PDB entry 3OTT | X-ray diffraction, 2.30 A resolution | chains A and B

== Chain A (and B) ==
Protein: Two-component system sensor histidine kinase
Organism: Bacteroides thetaiotaomicron
Notes: chain B of this document is another copy of the same molecule, construct and numbering; everything in this record applies to it too
UniProt: Q89YQ8 (Q89YQ8_BACTN); residues 30-777 here = UniProt positions 30-777
Sequence (758 residues; each row starts with the number of its first residue):
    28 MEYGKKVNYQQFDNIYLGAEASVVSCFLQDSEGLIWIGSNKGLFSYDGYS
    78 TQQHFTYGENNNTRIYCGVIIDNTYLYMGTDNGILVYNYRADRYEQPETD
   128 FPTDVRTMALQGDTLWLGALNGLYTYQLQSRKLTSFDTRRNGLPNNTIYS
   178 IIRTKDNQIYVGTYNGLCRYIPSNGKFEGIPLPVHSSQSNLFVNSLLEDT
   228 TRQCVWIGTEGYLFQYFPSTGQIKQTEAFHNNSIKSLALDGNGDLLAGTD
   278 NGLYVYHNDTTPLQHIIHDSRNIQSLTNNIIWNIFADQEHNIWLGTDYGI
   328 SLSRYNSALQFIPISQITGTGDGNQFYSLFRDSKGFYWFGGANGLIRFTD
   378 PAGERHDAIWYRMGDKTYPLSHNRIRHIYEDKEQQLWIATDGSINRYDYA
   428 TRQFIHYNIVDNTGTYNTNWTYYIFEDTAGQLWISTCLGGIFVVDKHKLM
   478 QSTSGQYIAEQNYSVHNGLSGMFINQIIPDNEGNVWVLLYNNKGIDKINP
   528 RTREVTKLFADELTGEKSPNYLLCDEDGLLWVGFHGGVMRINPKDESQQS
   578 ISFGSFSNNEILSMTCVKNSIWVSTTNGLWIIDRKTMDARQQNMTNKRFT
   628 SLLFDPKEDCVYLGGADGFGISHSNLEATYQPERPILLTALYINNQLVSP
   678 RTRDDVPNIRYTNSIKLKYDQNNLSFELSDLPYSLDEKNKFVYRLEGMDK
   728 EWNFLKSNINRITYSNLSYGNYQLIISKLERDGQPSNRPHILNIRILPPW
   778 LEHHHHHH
Not modelled in the structure: 28-35, 335, 441-442, 571-572, 583-585, 620-621, 652-654 (chain B: 28-34, 215, 335, 621, 654, 778-785)
Construct notes: expression tag (28-29, 778-785)
Residues lining bound ligands: hexatantalum dodecabromide (TBR): Gln56, Ser58, Glu59, Gly60, Gln315, Glu316, Gln337, Gln343, Glu381, Pro659, Glu660, Arg661, Pro662

== Chain A / chain B interface ==
Pairs across the interface (68):
  Asp99(A) with His399(B); Asn400(B), hydrogen bond (backbone-side chain); Arg401(B), salt bridge
  Asn100(A) with Met390(B), hydrogen bond (side chain-backbone); Asn400(B)
  Tyr102(A) with His399(B), hydrogen bond
  Arg117(A) with Met390(B), hydrogen bond
  Gln123(A) with Trp447(B)
  Glu125(A) with Leu465(B); Phe500(B)
  Asp140(A) with Gln352(B); Tyr354(B), hydrogen bond; Ala369(B); Arg401(B), salt bridge
  Gln154(A) with Tyr354(B), hydrogen bond
  Leu155(A) with Arg401(B)
  Gln156(A) with Tyr354(B); Arg401(B), hydrogen bond; Ile402(B), hydrogen bond (side chain-backbone); Arg403(B), hydrogen bond (backbone-side chain)
  Ser157(A) with Tyr517(B)
  Arg158(A) with Trp447(B); Tyr449(B), hydrogen bond; Cys464(B), hydrogen bond
  Lys159(A) with Glu587(B)
  Arg229(A) with Ser246(B)
  Gln230(A) with Gln230(B); Ser246(B)
  Phe244(A) with Ser246(B); Thr247(B)
  Ser246(A) with Arg229(B); Gln230(B); Phe244(B); Ser246(B)
  Thr247(A) with Phe244(B); Gln249(B), hydrogen bond
  Gln249(A) with Thr247(B); Gln249(B)
  Thr347(A) with Gly346(B), hydrogen bond (backbone-backbone)
  Tyr354(A) with Asp140(B), hydrogen bond; Gln154(B), hydrogen bond; Gln156(B)
  Ala369(A) with Asp140(B)
  Glu381(A) with Lys393(B)
  Met390(A) with Asn100(B); Arg117(B)
  Lys393(A) with Glu381(B)
  His399(A) with Asp99(B); Tyr102(B), hydrogen bond
  Asn400(A) with Asp99(B), hydrogen bond (side chain-backbone); Asn100(B)
  Arg401(A) with Asp99(B), salt bridge; Asp140(B), salt bridge; Leu155(B); Gln156(B), hydrogen bond
  Ile402(A) with Gln156(B), hydrogen bond (backbone-side chain)
  Arg403(A) with Gln156(B), hydrogen bond (side chain-backbone); Arg158(B)
  Asp418(A) with Arg158(B), salt bridge
  Trp447(A) with Gln123(B)
  Tyr449(A) with Arg158(B), hydrogen bond
  Cys464(A) with Glu125(B)
  Leu465(A) with Glu125(B)
  Phe500(A) with Glu125(B)
  Tyr517(A) with Ser157(B), hydrogen bond (side chain-backbone); Arg158(B), hydrogen bond (side chain-backbone)
  Glu587(A) with Lys159(B)
  His785(A) with Gln483(B)
Also at the interface, not in a pair above, chain A (45 interface residues in all): Thr101, Pro124, Gly346, Gly348, Gln352, Gly391
Also at the interface, not in a pair above, chain B (45 interface residues in all): Thr101, Glu122, Pro124, Thr347, Gly391, His562

== Overview ==
Chain A and chain B each contribute 45 residues to their interface; the contacts include 23 hydrogen bonds and
5 salt bridges. Polar pairs include Asp99(A)-Arg401(B), Asp140(A)-Arg401(B) and Asp418(A)-Arg158(B). Ligands
of chain A: hexatantalum dodecabromide.
Both chains are Two-component system sensor histidine kinase (Bacteroides thetaiotaomicron). Entry 3OTT
(Crystal Structure of the extracellular domain of the putative one component system BT4673 from B.
thetaiotaomicron) was determined by X-ray diffraction (same publication as 3V9F).
